Entry 8XA0 (electron microscopy, 4.00 A resolution); this record covers chains V and Z of the 13 polymer chains in the assembly.

[Chain V]
Protein: Tri2B
Organism: Human alphaherpesvirus 3
Sequence (263 residues; numbered 3 to 315; 50 numbers in that range are skipped by the numbering (no residue carries them; nothing is unmodelled there); the number before each row is that of its first residue):
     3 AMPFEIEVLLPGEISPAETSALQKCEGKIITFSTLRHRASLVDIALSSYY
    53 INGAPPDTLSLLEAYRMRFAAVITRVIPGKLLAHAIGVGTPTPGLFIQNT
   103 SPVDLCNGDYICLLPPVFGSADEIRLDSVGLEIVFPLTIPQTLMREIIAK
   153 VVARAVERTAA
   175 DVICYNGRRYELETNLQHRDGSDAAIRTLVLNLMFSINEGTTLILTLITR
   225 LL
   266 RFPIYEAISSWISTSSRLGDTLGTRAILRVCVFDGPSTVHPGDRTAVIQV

[Chain Z]
Protein: Tri1
Organism: Human alphaherpesvirus 3
Sequence (286 residues; row label = number of the first residue in the row; note: 77 numbers in that range are skipped by the numbering (no residue carries them; nothing is unmodelled there)):
   115 FKSTTQLIQQVSLTDFFRPDIEHAGSTVLILRHPTDLPALARHRAPPGRQ
   165 TERLAEAWGQLLEAS
   192 RAYVTSLSFIAACRAEEYTDKQAAEANRTAIVSAYGCSRMGARLIRFSEC
   242 LRAMVQCHVFPHRFISFFGSLLEYTIQDNLCNITAVAKGPQEAARTDKTS
   292 TRRVTANIPACVFWDVDKDLHLSADGLKHVFLVFVYTQRRQREGVRLHLA
   342 LSQLNEQCFGRGIGFLLGARI
   428 CMYAAYTLIGTIPSESVRYTRRMERFGGYNVPTIWLEGVVWGGTNTWNEC

[Chain V / chain Z interface]
Contacting residue pairs (23):
  Ala3(V) with Thr118(Z)
  Thr36(V) with Gln344(Z)
  Leu37(V) with Glu442(Z)
  Arg38(V) with Glu442(Z)
  His39(V) with Glu442(Z), hydrogen bond (backbone-side chain)
  Glu65(V) with Arg352(Z), salt bridge
  Arg68(V) with Asn346(Z), hydrogen bond (backbone-side chain); Gln348(Z); Cys349(Z); Arg352(Z)
  Met69(V) with Leu345(Z), hydrophobic; Cys349(Z), hydrophobic; Arg352(Z), hydrogen bond
  Phe71(V) with His320(Z); Gln344(Z); Asn346(Z)
  Phe209(V) with Met429(Z), hydrophobic
  Arg266(V) with Arg163(Z)
  Tyr270(V) with Arg158(Z), hydrogen bond
  Asp285(V) with Gln348(Z), hydrogen bond (backbone-side chain)
  Thr286(V) with Gln348(Z)
  Arg290(V) with Asn346(Z); Glu347(Z), salt bridge
Interface residues without a listed pair, chain V (20 interface residues in all): Met4, Phe6, Val90, Phe267, Arg282
Interface residues without a listed pair, chain Z (19 interface residues in all): Lys116, Ser314, Gly317, Leu318, Thr438, Glu476

[Overview]
20 residues of chain V and 19 residues of chain Z are in contact; the contacts include 5 hydrogen bonds and 2
salt bridges. Among the polar pairs are Glu65(V)-Arg352(Z), Arg290(V)-Glu347(Z) and His39(V)-Glu442(Z).
Here chain V is Tri2B and chain Z is Tri1, both from Human alphaherpesvirus 3. Entry 8XA0 (penton capsomer of
the VZV C-capsid) was determined by electron microscopy together with 8X9W, 8X9X, 8X9Y, 8X9Z, 8XA1, 8XA2 and
8XA3 from the same study.
